9IMK - chains B and F of the 18 polymer chains in the assembly; structure by electron microscopy, 4.01 A resolution (low resolution: residue-level contacts below are approximate; hydrogen-bond / salt-bridge calls are withheld).

# Chain B
Molecule: Non-structural protein 8
Organism: Severe acute respiratory syndrome coronavirus 2
UniProtKB: P0DTD1 (R1AB_SARS2); residues 1-198 here correspond to UniProt positions 3943-4140 (UniProt number = residue number + 3942)
Amino-acid sequence (198 residues; each row starts with the number of its first residue):
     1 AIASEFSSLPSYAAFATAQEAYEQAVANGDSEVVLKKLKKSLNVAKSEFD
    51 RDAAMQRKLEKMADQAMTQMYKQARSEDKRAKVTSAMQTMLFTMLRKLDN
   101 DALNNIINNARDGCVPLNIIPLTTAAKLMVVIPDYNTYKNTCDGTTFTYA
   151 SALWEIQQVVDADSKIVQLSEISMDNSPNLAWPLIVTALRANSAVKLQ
Unresolved in the structure: 1-5, 193-198

# Chain F
Molecule: Helicase nsp13
Organism: Severe acute respiratory syndrome coronavirus 2
Notes: EC 3.6.4.12, 3.6.4.13
UniProtKB: P0DTD1 (R1AB_SARS2); residues 1-601 here correspond to UniProt positions 5325-5925 (UniProt number = residue number + 5324)
Amino-acid sequence (601 residues; numbered 1 to 601; the number before each row is that of its first residue):
     1 AVGACVLCNSQTSLRCGACIRRPFLCCKCCYDHVISTSHKLVLSVNPYVC
    51 NAPGCDVTDVTQLYLGGMSYYCKSHKPPISFPLCANGQVFGLYKNTCVGS
   101 DNVTDFNAIATCDWTNAGDYILANTCTERLKLFAAETLKATEETFKLSYG
   151 IATVREVLSDRELHLSWEVGKPRPPLNRNYVFTGYRVTKNSKVQIGEYTF
   201 EKGDYGDAVVYRGTTTYKLNVGDYFVLTSHTVMPLSAPTLVPQEHYVRIT
   251 GLYPTLNISDEFSSNVANYQKVGMQKYSTLQGPPGTGKSHFAIGLALYYP
   301 SARIVYTACSHAAVDALCEKALKYLPIDKCSRIIPARARVECFDKFKVNS
   351 TLEQYVFCTVNALPETTADIVVFDEISMATNYDLSVVNARLRAKHYVYIG
   401 DPAQLPAPRTLLTKGTLEPEYFNSVCRLMKTIGPDMFLGTCRRCPAEIVD
   451 TVSALVYDNKLKAHKDKSAQCFKMFYKGVITHDVSSAINRPQIGVVREFL
   501 TRNPAWRKAVFISPYNSQNAVASKILGLPTQTVDSSQGSEYDYVIFTQTT
   551 ETAHSCNVNRFNVAITRAKVGILCIMSDRDLYDKLQFTSLEIPRRNVATL
   601 Q
Unresolved in the structure: 1, 204-207, 337-339, 594-601
Metal / ion sites: Zn2+ site 1: Cys5, Cys8, Cys26, Cys29; Zn2+ site 2: Cys16, Cys19, His33, His39; Zn2+ site 3: Cys50, Cys55, Cys72, His75

# Interface between chain B and chain F
Contacting residue pairs - 16 pairs, chain B then chain F:
  Lys58(B) - Ile79(F)
  Leu59(B) - Ile79(F)
  Met62(B) - Leu65(F)
  Met62(B) - Phe81(F)
  Ala63(B) - Phe81(F)
  Gln65(B) - Gly67(F)
  Gln65(B) - Met68(F)
  Met67(B) - Phe90(F)
  Met67(B) - Gly91(F)
  Met67(B) - Leu92(F)
  Gln69(B) - Met68(F)
  Met70(B) - Val45(F)
  Met70(B) - Phe90(F)
  Met70(B) - Leu92(F)
  Gln73(B) - Val45(F)
  Ala74(B) - Val45(F)
Also at the interface, not in a pair above, chain F (10 interface residues in all): Ser80

# In short
The chain B/chain F interface involves 10 residues from each chain. Cys5(F), Cys8(F), Cys26(F) and Cys29(F)
form the Zn2+ site 1. Cys16(F), Cys19(F), His33(F) and His39(F) coordinate Zn2+ site 2.
Chain B is Non-structural protein 8 and chain F is Helicase nsp13, both from Severe acute respiratory syndrome
coronavirus 2; the structure, SARS-CoV-2 Replication-Transcription Complex has a dimer architecture (dRTC) in
post-capping state, was determined by electron microscopy, deposited together with 9IMM and 8XCH.
